7U6U - chains A and B; structure by X-ray diffraction, 1.85 A resolution.

[Chain A (and B)]
Molecule: Ornithine decarboxylase
Source organism: Homo sapiens
Notes: EC 4.1.1.17; chain B of this document is another copy of the same molecule, construct and numbering; everything in this record applies to it too
UniProtKB: P11926 (DCOR_HUMAN); numbering as in UniProt (aligned over 1-424)
Sequence (424 residues; row label = number of the first residue in the row):
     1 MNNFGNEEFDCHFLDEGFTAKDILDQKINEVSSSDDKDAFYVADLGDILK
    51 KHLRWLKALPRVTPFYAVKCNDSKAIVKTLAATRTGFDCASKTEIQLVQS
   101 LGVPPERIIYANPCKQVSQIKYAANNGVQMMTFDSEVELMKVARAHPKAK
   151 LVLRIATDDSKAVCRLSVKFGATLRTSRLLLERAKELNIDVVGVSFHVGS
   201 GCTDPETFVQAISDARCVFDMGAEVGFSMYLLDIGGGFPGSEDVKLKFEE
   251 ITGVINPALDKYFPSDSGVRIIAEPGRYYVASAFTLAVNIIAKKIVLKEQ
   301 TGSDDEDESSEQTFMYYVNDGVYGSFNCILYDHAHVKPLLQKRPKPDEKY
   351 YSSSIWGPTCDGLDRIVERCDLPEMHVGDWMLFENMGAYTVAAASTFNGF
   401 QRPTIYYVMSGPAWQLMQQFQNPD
Not modelled in the structure: 1-6, 298-310, 423-424 (chain B: 5, 159-167, 298-310, 423-424)
Differences from the reference sequence: variant R84 (Gly in P11926)
Swiss-Prot annotation at these positions:
  - active site: C360 (Proton donor)
  - binding site (pyridoxal 5'-phosphate): S200, G237, E274 to R277, Y389
  - binding site (substrate): Y331, D332, D361
  - site: H197 (Stacks against the aromatic ring of pyridoxal phosphate and stabilizes reaction intermediates)
  - modified residue: K69 (N6-(pyridoxal phosphate)lysine), S303 (Phosphoserine), C360 (S-nitrosocysteine)
  - mutagenesis: C360 (C360A: 25% decrease of in vitro nitrosylation level)
Covalently attached groups: pyridoxal phosphate (PLP) linked to K69
Small-molecule neighbours: pyridoxal phosphate (PLP): A67, C70, D88, A111, R154, H197, S200, G236, G237, F238, E274, P275, G276, R277, Y389
From the paper describing this entry:
  - contacts within the chain: R84-F420 (hydrogen bond)
  - binding site for pyridoxal phosphate: K69
  - catalytic residues: C360 (citing earlier work)

[How chain A and chain B interact]
Contacting residue pairs (118; chain A residue first):
  D35(A) - V117(B)
  D35(A) - S118(B)
  D35(A) - R144(B)  salt bridge
  K37(A) - Q116(B)
  D38(A) - Q116(B)  hydrogen bond
  K69(A) - C360(B)
  K69(A) - F397(B)
  K69(A) - N398(B)
  A90(A) - C360(B)  hydrophobic
  A90(A) - N398(B)
  A90(A) - F400(B)
  S91(A) - N398(B)  hydrogen bond (side chain-backbone)
  S91(A) - G399(B)
  S91(A) - F400(B)
  T93(A) - G399(B)  hydrogen bond (side chain-backbone)
  T93(A) - Q401(B)  hydrogen bond
  E94(A) - N398(B)
  E94(A) - G399(B)
  N112(A) - P358(B)
  N112(A) - C360(B)
  C114(A) - I291(B)
  C114(A) - A292(B)  hydrophobic
  C114(A) - Y317(B)  hydrophobic
  K115(A) - I291(B)
  Q116(A) - K37(B)
  Q116(A) - D38(B)  hydrogen bond
  Q116(A) - I291(B)
  Q116(A) - N319(B)  hydrogen bond
  V117(A) - D35(B)
  S118(A) - D35(B)
  K121(A) - D35(B)  salt bridge
  D134(A) - K294(B)  salt bridge
  S135(A) - K293(B)
  S135(A) - K294(B)
  V137(A) - K293(B)
  V137(A) - V377(B)  hydrophobic
  E138(A) - A292(B)
  K141(A) - I291(B)  hydrogen bond (side chain-backbone)
  K141(A) - A292(B)
  R144(A) - D35(B)  salt bridge
  C164(A) - R365(B)  hydrogen bond
  S167(A) - W356(B)
  S167(A) - R365(B)  hydrogen bond
  V168(A) - M315(B)
  K169(A) - K294(B)  hydrogen bond (backbone-side chain)
  K169(A) - Y317(B)  hydrogen bond (backbone-side chain)
  K169(A) - W356(B)
  K169(A) - G357(B)  hydrogen bond (side chain-backbone)
  K169(A) - T359(B)  hydrogen bond (side chain-backbone)
  K169(A) - D361(B)  hydrogen bond (side chain-backbone)
  K169(A) - D364(B)  salt bridge
  F170(A) - K294(B)
  F170(A) - T359(B)
  F170(A) - C360(B)
  I291(A) - C114(B)
  I291(A) - K115(B)
  I291(A) - Q116(B)
  I291(A) - K141(B)  hydrogen bond (backbone-side chain)
  A292(A) - C114(B)  hydrophobic
  A292(A) - K141(B)
  K293(A) - S135(B)
  K293(A) - V137(B)
  K294(A) - D134(B)  salt bridge
  K294(A) - S135(B)
  K294(A) - K169(B)  hydrogen bond (side chain-backbone)
  K294(A) - F170(B)
  M315(A) - V168(B)
  Y317(A) - C114(B)
  Y317(A) - K169(B)  hydrogen bond (side chain-backbone)
  N319(A) - Q116(B)  hydrogen bond
  V322(A) - Y331(B)  hydrogen bond (backbone-side chain)
  Y323(A) - Y331(B)  hydrophobic
  Y323(A) - A393(B)  hydrophobic
  N327(A) - Y331(B)
  L330(A) - Y331(B)  hydrophobic
  L330(A) - L363(B)
  Y331(A) - V322(B)  hydrogen bond (side chain-backbone)
  Y331(A) - Y323(B)  hydrophobic
  Y331(A) - N327(B)
  Y331(A) - Y331(B)
  Y331(A) - L363(B)
  W356(A) - V168(B)  hydrophobic
  W356(A) - K169(B)
  G357(A) - K169(B)  hydrogen bond (backbone-side chain)
  P358(A) - N112(B)
  T359(A) - K169(B)  hydrogen bond (backbone-side chain)
  T359(A) - F170(B)
  C360(A) - A90(B)  hydrophobic
  C360(A) - A111(B)
  C360(A) - N112(B)
  C360(A) - F170(B)
  D361(A) - K169(B)  hydrogen bond (backbone-side chain)
  D361(A) - Y331(B)
  L363(A) - L330(B)
  L363(A) - Y331(B)
  D364(A) - K169(B)  salt bridge
  V377(A) - V137(B)  hydrophobic
  Y389(A) - F397(B)  hydrophobic
  A392(A) - F397(B)
  A393(A) - Y323(B)  hydrophobic
  A393(A) - S395(B)
  A394(A) - S395(B)
  S395(A) - A393(B)
  S395(A) - A394(B)
  F397(A) - K69(B)
  F397(A) - Y389(B)  hydrophobic
  F397(A) - A392(B)
  F397(A) - A393(B)  hydrophobic
  N398(A) - K69(B)
  N398(A) - A90(B)
  N398(A) - S91(B)  hydrogen bond (backbone-side chain)
  N398(A) - E94(B)
  G399(A) - S91(B)
  G399(A) - T93(B)  hydrogen bond (backbone-side chain)
  G399(A) - E94(B)
  F400(A) - A90(B)
  F400(A) - S91(B)
  Q401(A) - T93(B)  hydrogen bond
Other interface residues (no listed pair), chain A (63 interface residues in all): A111, Q119, G171, H333, G362, T396
Other interface residues (no listed pair), chain B (61 interface residues in all): Q119, E138, G171, H333, G362, T396

[In short]
63 residues of chain A face 61 of chain B across their interface, with 26 hydrogen bonds and 7 salt bridges.
Polar contacts include D35(A)-R144(B), K121(A)-D35(B) and D134(A)-K294(B). Pyridoxal phosphate is covalently
linked to K69(A). The paper reports the catalytic residue C360(A); a binding site for pyridoxal phosphate at
K69(A).
Chain A and chain B are both Ornithine decarboxylase (Homo sapiens); the structure, Structure of an
intellectual disability-associated ornithine decarboxylase variant G84R in complex with PLP, was determined by
X-ray diffraction.
